1LT4 - chains H and A of the 6 polymer chains in the assembly; structure by X-ray diffraction, 2.00 A resolution.

Chain H:
Name: Heat-labile enterotoxin
Source organism: Escherichia coli
Notes: fragment: holotoxin; engineered mutation(s): CHAIN A, S63K
UniProt: P32890 (ELBP_ECOLI); residues 1-103 here correspond to UniProt positions 22-124 (UniProt number = residue number + 21)
Sequence (103 residues; each row starts with the number of its first residue):
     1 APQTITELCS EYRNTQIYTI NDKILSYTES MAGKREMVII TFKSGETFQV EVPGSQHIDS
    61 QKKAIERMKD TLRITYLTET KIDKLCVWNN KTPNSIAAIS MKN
Disulfide bonds: Cys-9/Cys-86

Chain A:
Name: Heat-labile enterotoxin
Source organism: Escherichia coli
Notes: fragment: holotoxin
UniProt: P06717 (ELAP_ECOLI); residues 1-233 here correspond to UniProt positions 19-251 (UniProt number = residue number + 18)
Sequence (247 residues; each row starts with the number of its first residue; note: 7 numbers in that range are skipped by the numbering (no residue carries them; nothing is unmodelled there); a row labelled like 188A-188N holds insertion residues (188A, then the next letters in order)):
     1 NGDRLYRADS RPPDEIKRSG GLMPRGHNEY FDRGTQMNIN LYDHARGTQT GFVRYDDGYV
    61 STKLSLRSAH LAGQSILSGY STYYIYVIAT APNMFNVNDV LGVYSPHPYE QEVSALGGIP
   121 YSQIYGWYRV NFGVIDERLH RNREYRDRYY RNLNIAPAED GYRLAGFPPD HQAWREEPWI
   181 HHAPQGCG
188A-188N NSSNSSRTITRTIT
   196 GDTCNEETQN LSTIYLREYQ SKVKRQIFSD YQSEVDIYNR IRDEL
Not modelled in the structure: 1-3, 188A-188N, 237-240
Disulfide bonds: Cys-187/Cys-199
Construct notes: engineered mutation Lys-63 (Ser81 in P06717); insertion (188D-188J)
Curated features (UniProtKB/Swiss-Prot):
  - active site: Glu-112

How chain H and chain A interact:
Residue-residue contacts - 8 pairs, chain H then chain A:
  Lys-23(H) with Arg-143(A)
  Lys-63(H) with Asn-234(A), hydrogen bond
  Asp-70(H) with Ser-228(A)
  Ile-74(H) with Tyr-226(A), hydrophobic; Ser-228(A)
  Thr-78(H) with Asp-225(A); Tyr-226(A)
  Glu-79(H) with Arg-143(A), salt bridge
Other interface residues (no listed pair), chain H (7 interface residues in all): Thr-80
Other interface residues (no listed pair), chain A (6 interface residues in all): Glu-144

In short:
7 residues of chain H and 6 residues of chain A are in contact, with 1 hydrogen bond and 1 salt bridge. Polar
pairs include Glu-79(H)/Arg-143(A) and Lys-63(H)/Asn-234(A). From UniProt: active-site residue Glu-112(A) on
chain A.
Chain H is Heat-labile enterotoxin and chain A is Heat-labile enterotoxin, both from Escherichia coli; the
structure, Heat-labile enterotoxin mutant S63K, was determined by X-ray diffraction.
